PDB entry 7V6N | electron microscopy, 3.99 A resolution | chains A and B of the 9 polymer chains in the assembly

# Chain A (and B)
Molecule: Spike glycoprotein
Source organism: Human betacoronavirus 2c EMC/2012
Notes: chain B of this document is another copy of the same molecule, construct and numbering; everything in this record applies to it too
UniProt: K0BRG7 (K0BRG7_MERS); residue numbers follow UniProt; this construct covers 18-1206
Chain sequence (1189 residues; row label = number of the first residue in the row):
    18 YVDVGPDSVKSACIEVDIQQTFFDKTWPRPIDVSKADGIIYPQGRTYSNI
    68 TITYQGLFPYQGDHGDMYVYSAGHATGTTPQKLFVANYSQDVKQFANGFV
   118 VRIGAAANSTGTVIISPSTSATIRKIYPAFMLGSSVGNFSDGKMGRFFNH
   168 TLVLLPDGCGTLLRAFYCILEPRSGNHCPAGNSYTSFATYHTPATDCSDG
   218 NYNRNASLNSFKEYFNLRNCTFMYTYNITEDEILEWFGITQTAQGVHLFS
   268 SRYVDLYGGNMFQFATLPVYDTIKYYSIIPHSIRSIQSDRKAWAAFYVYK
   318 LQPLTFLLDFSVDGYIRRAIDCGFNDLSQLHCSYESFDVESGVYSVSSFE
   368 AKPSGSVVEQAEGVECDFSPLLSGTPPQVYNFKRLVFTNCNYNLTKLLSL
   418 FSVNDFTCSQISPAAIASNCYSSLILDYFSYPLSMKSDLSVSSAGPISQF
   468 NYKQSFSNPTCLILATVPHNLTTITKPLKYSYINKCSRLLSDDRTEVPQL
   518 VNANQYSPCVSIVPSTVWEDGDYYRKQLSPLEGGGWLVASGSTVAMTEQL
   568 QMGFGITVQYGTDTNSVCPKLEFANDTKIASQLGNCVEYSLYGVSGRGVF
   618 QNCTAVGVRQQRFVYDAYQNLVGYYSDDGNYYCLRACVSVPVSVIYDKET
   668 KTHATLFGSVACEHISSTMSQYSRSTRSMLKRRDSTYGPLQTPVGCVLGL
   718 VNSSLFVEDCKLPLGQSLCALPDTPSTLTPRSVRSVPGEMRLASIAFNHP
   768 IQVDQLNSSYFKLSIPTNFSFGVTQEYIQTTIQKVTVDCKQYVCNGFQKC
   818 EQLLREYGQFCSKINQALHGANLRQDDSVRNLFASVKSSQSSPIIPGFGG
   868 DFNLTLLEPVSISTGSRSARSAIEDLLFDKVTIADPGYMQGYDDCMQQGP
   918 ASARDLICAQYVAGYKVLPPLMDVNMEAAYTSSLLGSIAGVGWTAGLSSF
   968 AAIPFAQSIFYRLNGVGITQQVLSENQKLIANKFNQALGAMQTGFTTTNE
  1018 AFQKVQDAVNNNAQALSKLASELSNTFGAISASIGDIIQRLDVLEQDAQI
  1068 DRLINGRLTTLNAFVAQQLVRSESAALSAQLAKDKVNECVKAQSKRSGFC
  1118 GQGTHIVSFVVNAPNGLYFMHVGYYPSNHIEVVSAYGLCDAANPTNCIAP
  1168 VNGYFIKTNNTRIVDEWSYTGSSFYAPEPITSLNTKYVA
Unresolved in the structure: 378-380, 589-594, 699-709, 727-731, 744-756, 878-885, 916-923 (chain B: 378-380, 589-594, 699-709, 726-728, 742-756, 862-868, 877-885, 916-923, 1157-1163, 1189-1206)
Cystine bridges: Cys30-Cys195, Cys176-Cys214, Cys185-Cys237, Cys339-Cys349, Cys383-Cys407, Cys425-Cys478, Cys437-Cys585, Cys503-Cys526, Cys620-Cys650, Cys679-Cys713, Cys811-Cys817, Cys1106-Cys1117

# How chain A and chain B interact
Pairs across the interface (119; chain A residue first):
  Thr322(A) with Arg822(B)
  Ser350(A) with Gln833(B), hydrogen bond
  Tyr351(A) with Gln833(B), hydrogen bond (backbone-side chain)
  Val360(A) with His836(B), hydrogen bond (backbone-side chain)
  Tyr361(A) with His836(B)
  Val363(A) with Asp805(B)
  Ser364(A) with Asp805(B); Lys807(B)
  Ser365(A) with Asp805(B), hydrogen bond (backbone-side chain); Gln808(B)
  Arg401(A) with Tyr287(B)
  Val403(A) with Tyr287(B)
  Gln427(A) with Arg1057(B), hydrogen bond (backbone-side chain)
  Ile428(A) with Gln1056(B); Leu1058(B)
  Ser429(A) with Gln1056(B), hydrogen bond (backbone-backbone); Leu1058(B)
  Ala432(A) with Ile1055(B)
  Arg511(A) with Thr412(B)
  Gln522(A) with Thr289(B)
  Tyr523(A) with Tyr287(B)
  Leu548(A) with Val153(B); Gly154(B); Asn155(B)
  Asp580(A) with Gly61(B); Arg62(B)
  Arg614(A) with Phe814(B)
  Val623(A) with Val329(B)
  Gly624(A) with Val329(B), hydrogen bond (backbone-backbone); Asp330(B)
  Val625(A) with Asp330(B), hydrogen bond (backbone-backbone)
  Gln627(A) with Val271(B)
  Gln628(A) with Gln60(B); Thr63(B)
  Phe630(A) with Thr63(B), hydrogen bond (backbone-backbone)
  Val631(A) with Thr63(B); Ser65(B)
  Tyr632(A) with Thr63(B), hydrogen bond (backbone-backbone); Ser65(B), hydrogen bond (backbone-side chain); Ile67(B)
  Asp633(A) with Ile67(B)
  Ala634(A) with Ile67(B); Ile69(B), hydrophobic
  Gln636(A) with Asn1042(B); Ala1046(B), hydrogen bond (side chain-backbone); Ile1047(B); Ser1048(B)
  Tyr641(A) with Ser65(B)
  Arg652(A) with Cys912(B), hydrogen bond (side chain-backbone); Gln915(B), hydrogen bond (side chain-backbone); Cys925(B), hydrogen bond; Tyr928(B)
  Ala653(A) with Tyr928(B)
  Val655(A) with Tyr909(B)
  Ser656(A) with Tyr909(B), hydrogen bond (backbone-side chain); Gln927(B)
  Pro658(A) with Gln927(B); Lys933(B)
  Gly675(A) with Lys933(B)
  Ser676(A) with Gly904(B), hydrogen bond (side chain-backbone); Tyr905(B); Met906(B); Tyr909(B); Lys933(B), hydrogen bond
  Val677(A) with Met906(B)
  Ala678(A) with Met906(B)
  Thr693(A) with Lys807(B)
  Cys713(A) with Met906(B)
  Val714(A) with Met906(B)
  Leu715(A) with Met906(B)
  Ser734(A) with Arg847(B); Leu938(B)
  Cys736(A) with Pro936(B)
  Ala737(A) with Leu938(B)
  Leu738(A) with Leu938(B); Asp940(B); Met943(B), hydrophobic
  Phe764(A) with Met943(B), hydrophobic
  Asn765(A) with Lys854(B)
  Pro767(A) with Ser855(B); Ser856(B); Ser950(B)
  Ile768(A) with Ser855(B); Ser856(B); Gln857(B); Ser858(B)
  Gln769(A) with Ser858(B); Pro860(B)
  Val770(A) with Ser858(B), hydrogen bond (backbone-backbone); Ser859(B), hydrogen bond (backbone-side chain)
  Asp771(A) with Ser859(B)
  Gln772(A) with Ser859(B), hydrogen bond (backbone-side chain); Ile861(B)
  Phe778(A) with Ala969(B); Pro971(B)
  Lys779(A) with Ala968(B)
  Leu780(A) with Ser966(B); Phe967(B); Ala968(B), hydrophobic
  Ser781(A) with Gln857(B), hydrogen bond; Ser966(B), hydrogen bond (backbone-backbone)
  Ile985(A) with Phe967(B), hydrophobic
  Ser1114(A) with Glu1105(B)
  Gly1115(A) with Asn1104(B), hydrogen bond (backbone-side chain)
  Gly1120(A) with Leu964(B)
  Thr1121(A) with Leu964(B)
  Tyr1141(A) with Leu964(B)
  Pro1143(A) with Leu964(B)
  His1146(A) with Gln857(B), hydrogen bond
  Tyr1153(A) with Ala969(B); Ile970(B)
  Ile1165(A) with Trp960(B)
  Ala1166(A) with Trp960(B)
  Pro1167(A) with Phe967(B)
  Val1168(A) with Trp960(B); Phe967(B), hydrophobic
  Asn1169(A) with Trp960(B); Phe967(B), hydrogen bond (side chain-backbone)
  Ala1206(A) with Tyr978(B), hydrogen bond (backbone-side chain)
Other interface residues (no listed pair), chain A (87 interface residues in all): Gln72, Ser362, Cys425, Pro430, Asn521, Gly578, Cys654, Val657, His766, Val983, Gln1119
Other interface residues (no listed pair), chain B (79 interface residues in all): Ala260, Phe279, Asp288, Tyr332, Ser829, Ser852, Met913, Ala930, Met939, Val958, Gly963, Ser965, Phe972

# Overview
87 residues of chain A and 79 residues of chain B are in contact, with 27 hydrogen bonds. Polar pairs include
Ser350(A)-Gln833(B), Tyr351(A)-Gln833(B) and Val360(A)-His836(B).
Chain A and chain B are both Spike glycoprotein (Human betacoronavirus 2c EMC/2012); the structure, MERS S
ectodomain trimer in complex with neutralizing antibody 111 state1, was determined by electron microscopy.
